3MPY - chain A; structure by X-ray diffraction, 2.00 A resolution.

== Chain A ==
Name: Ethanolamine utilization protein eutM
From: Escherichia coli
Reference sequence: P0ABF4 (EUTM_ECOLI); residues 1-97 here = UniProt positions 1-97
Amino-acid sequence (103 residues; each row starts with the number of its first residue):
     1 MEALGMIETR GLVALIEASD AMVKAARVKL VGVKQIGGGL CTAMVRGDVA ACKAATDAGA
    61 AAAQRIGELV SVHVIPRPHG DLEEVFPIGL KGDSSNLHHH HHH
Unresolved in the structure: 1, 98-103
Differences from the reference sequence: expression tag (98-103)
What the authors report for this chain:
  - binding site for sulfate ion: Gly-38
  - interface residues: Lys-24, Arg-77
  - self-association interface (contacts with another copy of this molecule); pairs are residue here / residue on that copy: Lys-24/Arg-77 (hydrophobic contact)

== Summary ==
From the paper: a binding site for sulfate ion at Gly-38; interface residues Lys-24 and Arg-77.
Chain A is Ethanolamine utilization protein eutM (Escherichia coli); the structure, Structure of EUTM in 2-D
protein membrane, was determined by X-ray diffraction together with 3MPW and 3MPV from the same study.
